PDB entry 7VC8 | X-ray diffraction, 1.61 A resolution | chain A

# Chain A
Molecule: 4-hydroxyphenylpyruvate dioxygenase
From: Arabidopsis thaliana
Notes: EC 1.13.11.27
UniProt: P93836 (HPPD_ARATH); numbering as in UniProt (aligned over 33-445)
Chain sequence (417 residues; numbered 29 to 445; the number before each row is that of its first residue):
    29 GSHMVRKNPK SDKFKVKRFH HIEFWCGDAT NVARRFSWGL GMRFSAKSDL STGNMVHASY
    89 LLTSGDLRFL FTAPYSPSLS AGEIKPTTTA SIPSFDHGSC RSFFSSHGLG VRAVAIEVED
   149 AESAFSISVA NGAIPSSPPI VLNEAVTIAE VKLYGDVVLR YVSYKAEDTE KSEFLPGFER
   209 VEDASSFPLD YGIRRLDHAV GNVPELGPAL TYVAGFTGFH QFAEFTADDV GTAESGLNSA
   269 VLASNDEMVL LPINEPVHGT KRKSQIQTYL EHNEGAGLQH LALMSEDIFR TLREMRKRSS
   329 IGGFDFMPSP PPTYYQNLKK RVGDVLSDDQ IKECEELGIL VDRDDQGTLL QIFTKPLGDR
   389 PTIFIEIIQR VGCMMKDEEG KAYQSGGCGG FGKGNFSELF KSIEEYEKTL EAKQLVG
Disordered / not traced: 29-34, 195-200, 254-261, 404-410, 439-445
Differences from the reference sequence: expression tag (29-32)
UniProt features mapped onto this chain:
  - binding site (Fe cation): H226, H308, E394
Disulfide bonds: C401-C416
Metal / ion sites: Co2+: H226, H308, E394 (together with 6I1)
Residues lining bound ligands: 6I1 (pyren-1-yl 2-[1,5-dimethyl-2,4-bis(oxidanylidene)-6-(2-oxidanyl-6-oxidanylidene-cyclohexen-1-yl)carbonyl-quinazolin-3-yl]ethanoate): H226, V228, L265, S267, P280, N282, Q293, H308, M335, L368, Q379, F381, F392, E394, F419, G420, N423, F424, L427

# Overview
Ligands of chain A: compound 6I1. H226, H308 and E394 form the Co2+ site. UniProt lists 3 Fe cation-binding
residues.
Chain A is 4-hydroxyphenylpyruvate dioxygenase (Arabidopsis thaliana); the structure, Complex structure of
AtHPPD with inhibitor PYQ3, was determined by X-ray diffraction, deposited together with 7WJ8 and 7WJJ.
